1E24 - chain A; structure by X-ray diffraction, 2.35 A resolution.

[Chain A]
Protein: Lysyl-tRNA synthetase
From: Escherichia coli
Notes: EC 6.1.1.6
UniProtKB: P14825 (SYK2_ECOLI); residue numbers follow UniProt; this construct covers 1-504
Amino-acid sequence (504 residues; numbered 1 to 504; the number before each row is that of its first residue):
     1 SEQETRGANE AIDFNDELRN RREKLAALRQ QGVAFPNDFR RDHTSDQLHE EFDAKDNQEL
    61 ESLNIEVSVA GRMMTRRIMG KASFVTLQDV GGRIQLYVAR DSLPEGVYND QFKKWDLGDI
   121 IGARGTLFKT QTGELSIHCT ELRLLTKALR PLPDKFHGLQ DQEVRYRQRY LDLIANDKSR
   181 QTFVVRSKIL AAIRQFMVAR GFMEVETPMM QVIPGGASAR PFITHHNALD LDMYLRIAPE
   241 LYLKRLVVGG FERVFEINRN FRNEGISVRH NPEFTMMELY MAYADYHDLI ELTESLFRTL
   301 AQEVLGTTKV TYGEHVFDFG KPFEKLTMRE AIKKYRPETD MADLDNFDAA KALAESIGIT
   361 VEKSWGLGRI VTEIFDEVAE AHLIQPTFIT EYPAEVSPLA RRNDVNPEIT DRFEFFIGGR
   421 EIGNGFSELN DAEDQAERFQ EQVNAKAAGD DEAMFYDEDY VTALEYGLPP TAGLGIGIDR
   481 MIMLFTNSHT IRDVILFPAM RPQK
Disordered / not traced: 1-10, 154-160, 503-504
Metal / ion sites: Mn2+ site 1: E414, E421 (together with ATP); Mn2+ site 2: E421 (together with ATP)
Small-molecule neighbours:
  - ATP (adenosine-5'-triphosphate): A217, R262, E264, R269, H270, N271, F274, M276, E380, E414, E421, I422, G423, N424, G477, R480, I491
  - lysine (LYS): G216, A217, A238, E240, R262, M276, E278, Y280, N424, G425, F426, E428, G473, L474, G475

[Overview]
Ligands of chain A: lysine and ATP. E414 and E421 form the Mn2+ site 1.
Chain A is Lysyl-tRNA synthetase (Escherichia coli); the structure, LYSYL-TRNA SYNTHETASE (LYSU) HEXAGONAL
FORM complexed with lysine and ATP and MN2+, was determined by X-ray diffraction together with 1E1O, 1E1T and
1E22 from the same study.
